PDB entry 3DKT | X-ray diffraction, 3.10 A resolution | chains C and I of the 20 polymer chains in the assembly

[Chain C (and I)]
Protein: Maritimacin
From: Thermotoga maritima
Notes: EC 3.4.-.-; chain I of this document is another copy of the same molecule, construct and numbering; everything in this record applies to it too
Reference sequence: Q9WZP2 (MARIT_THEMA); residues 4-268 here correspond to UniProt positions 1-265 (UniProt number = residue number - 3)
Chain sequence (265 residues; row label = number of the first residue in the row):
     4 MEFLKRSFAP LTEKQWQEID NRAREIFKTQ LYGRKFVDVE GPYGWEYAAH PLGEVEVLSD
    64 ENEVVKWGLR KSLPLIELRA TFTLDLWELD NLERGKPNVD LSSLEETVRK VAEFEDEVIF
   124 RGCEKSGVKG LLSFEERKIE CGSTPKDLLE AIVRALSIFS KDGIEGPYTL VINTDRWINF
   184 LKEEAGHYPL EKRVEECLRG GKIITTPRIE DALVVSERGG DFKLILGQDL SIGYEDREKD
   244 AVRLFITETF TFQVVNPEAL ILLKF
Disordered / not traced: 268
Swiss-Prot annotation at these positions:
  - region: E187 to P192 (Pore-forming loop)
  - binding site (FMN): R82 to T84, W90, D93 to R97, E238

[Interface between chain C and chain I]
Residue-residue contacts (22):
  S10(C) - F11(I)
  A12(C) - F11(I)
  P13(C) - K8(I)
  P13(C) - F11(I)  hydrophobic
  L14(C) - F11(I)
  T15(C) - E5(I)
  E16(C) - E5(I)  hydrogen bond (backbone-side chain)
  Q18(C) - K8(I)
  L89(C) - K8(I)
  W90(C) - R82(I)
  D93(C) - K8(I)  salt bridge
  D93(C) - R82(I)  salt bridge
  E96(C) - F6(I)
  E96(C) - W48(I)
  E96(C) - E49(I)
  R97(C) - W48(I)
  R97(C) - E49(I)
  R97(C) - E80(I)  salt bridge
  R97(C) - R82(I)
  G98(C) - E49(I)
  R240(C) - E238(I)  hydrogen bond (side chain-backbone)
  R240(C) - D239(I)  salt bridge
Other interface residues (no listed pair), chain C (16 interface residues in all): F11, K242
Other interface residues (no listed pair), chain I (11 interface residues in all): Y237

[Summary]
16 residues of chain C face 11 of chain I across their interface; the contacts include 2 hydrogen bonds and 4
salt bridges. Among the polar pairs are D93(C)-K8(I), D93(C)-R82(I) and R97(C)-E80(I). From UniProt: 10
FMN-binding residues on chain C.
Both chains are Maritimacin (Thermotoga maritima). Entry 3DKT (Crystal structure of Thermotoga maritima
encapsulin) was determined by X-ray diffraction.
